PDB entry 7O57 | X-ray diffraction, 1.40 A resolution | chains A and P

# Chain A
Name: 14-3-3 protein sigma
From: Homo sapiens
UniProtKB: P31947 (1433S_HUMAN); numbering as in UniProt (aligned over 1-231)
Chain sequence (236 residues; numbered -4 to 231; the number before each row is that of its first residue; numbers below 1 keep their minus sign (Gly-4 is residue -4)):
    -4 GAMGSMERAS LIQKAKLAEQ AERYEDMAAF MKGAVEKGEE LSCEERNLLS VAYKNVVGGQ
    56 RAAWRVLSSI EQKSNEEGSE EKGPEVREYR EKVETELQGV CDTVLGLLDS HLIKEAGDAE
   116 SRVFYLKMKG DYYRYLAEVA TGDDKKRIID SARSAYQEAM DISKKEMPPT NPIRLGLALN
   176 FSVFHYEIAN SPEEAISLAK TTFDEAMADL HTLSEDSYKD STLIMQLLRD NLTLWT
Unresolved in the structure: -4 to -3, 71-77
Construct notes: expression tag (-4 to 0)
Modified / non-standard residues: Cys38 (S-hydroxycysteine; CSO)
Covalent attachments: 3-morpholin-4-yl-4-nitro-benzaldehyde (V2E) linked to Lys122
Ligand contacts: 3-morpholin-4-yl-4-nitro-benzaldehyde (V2E): Asn42, Val46, Pro167, Ile168, Gly171, Ile219
Reported in the primary citation:
  - binding site for 3-morpholin-4-yl-4-nitro-benzaldehyde: Lys122

# Chain P
Name: Transcription factor p65
UniProtKB: Q04206 (TF65_HUMAN); residues 39-51 here = UniProt positions 39-51
Chain sequence (13 residues; numbered 39 to 51; the number before each row is that of its first residue):
    39 EGRSAGSIPG RRS
Unresolved in the structure: 39-42
Construct notes: variant Arg49 (Glu in Q04206)
Modified / non-standard residues: Ser45 (phosphoserine; SEP)
Ligand contacts: 3-morpholin-4-yl-4-nitro-benzaldehyde (V2E): Ile46, Gly48, Arg50, Ser51
Reported in the primary citation:
  - post-translational modification sites: Ser45

# Interface between chain A and chain P
Contacting residue pairs (31):
  Glu14(A) with Arg50(P); Ser51(P), hydrogen bond (side chain-backbone)
  Tyr19(A) with Arg49(P)
  Leu43(A) with Ser51(P)
  Val46(A) with Gly48(P); Arg49(P); Arg50(P); Ser51(P)
  Lys49(A) with Pro47(P); Gly48(P)
  Asn50(A) with Arg49(P), hydrogen bond (side chain-backbone)
  Gly53(A) with Arg49(P)
  Gly54(A) with Arg49(P)
  Arg56(A) with Ser45(P)
  Lys122(A) with Ile46(P)
  Arg129(A) with Ser45(P)
  Tyr130(A) with Ser45(P)
  Gly171(A) with Ile46(P)
  Leu174(A) with Gly44(P); Ser45(P); Ile46(P)
  Asn175(A) with Ser45(P); Ile46(P), hydrogen bond (side chain-backbone)
  Val178(A) with Gly44(P)
  Glu182(A) with Ala43(P), hydrogen bond (side chain-backbone)
  Ile219(A) with Ile46(P), hydrophobic
  Leu222(A) with Pro47(P)
  Asn226(A) with Ala43(P); Gly44(P), hydrogen bond (side chain-backbone)
  Leu229(A) with Ala43(P), hydrophobic
  Trp230(A) with Ala43(P)
Interface residues without a listed pair, chain A (24 interface residues in all): Asn42, Ser45

# In short
Chain A and chain P form an interface of 24 and 9 residues respectively; the contacts include 5 hydrogen
bonds. Polar contacts include Glu14(A)-Ser51(P), Asn50(A)-Arg49(P) and Asn175(A)-Ile46(P). Bound to chain P:
3-morpholin-4-yl-4-nitro-benzaldehyde. Covalently linked 3-morpholin-4-yl-4-nitro-benzaldehyde: at Lys122(A).
The paper reports a binding site for 3-morpholin-4-yl-4-nitro-benzaldehyde at Lys122(A); a modification site
at Ser45(P).
Here chain A is 14-3-3 protein sigma (Homo sapiens) and chain P is Transcription factor p65. Entry 7O57
(14-3-3 sigma with RelA/p65 binding site pS45 and covalently bound TCF521-157) was determined by X-ray
diffraction, deposited together with 7BI3, 7BIQ, 7BIW, 7BIY, 7BJB, 7BJF and 54 further entries.
